Entry 6ZXN (electron microscopy, 2.93 A resolution); this record covers chains A and D of the 6 polymer chains in the assembly.

# Chain A
Molecule: Spike glycoprotein
From: Severe acute respiratory syndrome coronavirus 2
UniProt: P0DTC2 (SPIKE_SARS2); residue numbers follow UniProt; this construct covers 1-1208
Sequence (1288 residues; row label = number of the first residue in the row):
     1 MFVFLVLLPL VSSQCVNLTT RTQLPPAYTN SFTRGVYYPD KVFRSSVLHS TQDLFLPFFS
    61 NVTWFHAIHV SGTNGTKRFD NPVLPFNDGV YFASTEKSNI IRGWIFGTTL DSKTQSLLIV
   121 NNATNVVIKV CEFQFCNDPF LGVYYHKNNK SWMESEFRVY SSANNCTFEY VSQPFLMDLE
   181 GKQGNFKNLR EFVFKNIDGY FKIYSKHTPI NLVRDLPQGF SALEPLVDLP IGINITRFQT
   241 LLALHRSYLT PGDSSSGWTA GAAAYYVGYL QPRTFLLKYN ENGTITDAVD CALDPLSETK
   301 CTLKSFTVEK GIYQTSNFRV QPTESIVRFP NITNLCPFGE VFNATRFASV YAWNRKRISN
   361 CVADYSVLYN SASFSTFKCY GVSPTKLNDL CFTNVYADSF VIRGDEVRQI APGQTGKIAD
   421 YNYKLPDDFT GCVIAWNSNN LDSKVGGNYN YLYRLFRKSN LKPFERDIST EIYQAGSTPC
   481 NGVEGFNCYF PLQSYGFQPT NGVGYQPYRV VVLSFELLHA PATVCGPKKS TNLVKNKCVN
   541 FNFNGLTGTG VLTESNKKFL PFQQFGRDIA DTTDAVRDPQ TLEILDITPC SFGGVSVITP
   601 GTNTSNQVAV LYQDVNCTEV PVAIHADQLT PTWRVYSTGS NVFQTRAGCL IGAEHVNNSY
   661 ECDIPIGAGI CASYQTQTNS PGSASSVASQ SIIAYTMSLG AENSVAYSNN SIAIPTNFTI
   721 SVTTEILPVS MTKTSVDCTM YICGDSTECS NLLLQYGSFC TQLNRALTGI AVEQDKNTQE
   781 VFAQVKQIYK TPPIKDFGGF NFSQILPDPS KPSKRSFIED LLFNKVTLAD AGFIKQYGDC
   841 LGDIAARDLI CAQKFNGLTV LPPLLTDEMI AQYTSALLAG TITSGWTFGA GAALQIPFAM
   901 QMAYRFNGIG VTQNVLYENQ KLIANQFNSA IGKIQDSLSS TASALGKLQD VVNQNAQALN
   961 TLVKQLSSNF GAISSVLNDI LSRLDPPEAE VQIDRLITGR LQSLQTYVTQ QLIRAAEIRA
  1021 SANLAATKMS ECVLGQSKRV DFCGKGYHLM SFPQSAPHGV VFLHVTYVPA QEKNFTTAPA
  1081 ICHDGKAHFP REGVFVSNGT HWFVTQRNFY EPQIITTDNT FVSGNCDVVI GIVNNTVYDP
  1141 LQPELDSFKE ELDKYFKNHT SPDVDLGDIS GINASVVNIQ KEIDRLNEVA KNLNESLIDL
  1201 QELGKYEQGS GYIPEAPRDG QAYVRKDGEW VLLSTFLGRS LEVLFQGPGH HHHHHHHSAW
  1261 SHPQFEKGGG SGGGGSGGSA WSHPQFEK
Unresolved in the structure: 1-13, 71-75, 248-251, 519-520, 621-640, 675-690, 829-854, 1147-1288
Disulfide bonds: C15-C136, C131-C166, C291-C301, C336-C361, C379-C432, C391-C525, C480-C488, C538-C590, C617-C649, C662-C671, C743-C749, C1032-C1043, C1082-C1126
Covalently attached groups: N-acetylglucosamine (NAG) linked to N17, N61, N122, N149, N165, N234, N282, N331, N343, N603, N616, N657, N709, N717, N1074, N1098, N1134
Sequence notes: conflict G682 (Arg in P0DTC2), S683 (Arg in P0DTC2), S685 (Arg in P0DTC2), P986 (Lys in P0DTC2), P987 (Val in P0DTC2); expression tag (1209-1288)
Curated features (UniProtKB/Swiss-Prot):
  - region: N280 to C301 (Putative superantigen), R403 to D405 (Integrin-binding motif), N448 to F456 (Immunodominant HLA epitope recognized by the CD8+), P681, A684 (Putative superantigen), S816 to Y837 (Fusion peptide 1), K835 to F855 (Fusion peptide 2), D1163 to E1202 (Heptad repeat 2)
  - site: R815, S816 (Cleavage)
  - glycosylation: N17 (N-linked (GlcNAc...) (complex) asparagine), N61 (N-linked (GlcNAc...) (hybrid) asparagine), N74 (N-linked (GlcNAc...) (complex) asparagine), N122 (N-linked (GlcNAc...) (hybrid) asparagine), N149 (N-linked (GlcNAc...) (complex) asparagine), N165 (N-linked (GlcNAc...) (complex) asparagine), N234 (N-linked (GlcNAc...) (high mannose) asparagine), N282 (N-linked (GlcNAc...) (complex) asparagine), T323 (O-linked (GalNAc) threonine), S325 (O-linked (HexNAc...) serine), N331 (N-linked (GlcNAc...) (complex) asparagine), N343 (N-linked (GlcNAc...) (complex) asparagine), N603 (N-linked (GlcNAc...) (hybrid) asparagine), N616 (N-linked (GlcNAc...) (complex) asparagine), N657 (N-linked (GlcNAc...) (complex) asparagine), T676 (O-linked (GlcNAc...) threonine), T678 (O-linked (GlcNAc...) threonine), N709 (N-linked (GlcNAc...) (high mannose) asparagine), N717 (N-linked (GlcNAc...) (hybrid) asparagine), N801 (N-linked (GlcNAc...) (hybrid) asparagine) and 6 more in UniProt
  - natural variant: L5 (L5F: In strain: Iota/B.1.526), S13 (S13I: In strain: Epsilon/B.1.427/B.1.429), L18 (L18F: In strain: Beta/B.1.351, Gamma/P.1 and 1 more), T19 (T19I: In strain: Omicron/BQ.1.1, Omicron/XBB.1.5 and 1 more; T19R: In strain: Delta/B.1.617.2, Omicron/BA.2 and 4 more), T20 (T20N: In strain: Gamma/P.1), L24 to A27 (sequence variant, change not given here; In strain: Omicron/BA.2, Omicron/BA.2.12.1 and 6 more), P26 (P26S: In strain: Gamma/P.1), Q52 (Q52H: In strain: Omicron/EG.5.1), A67 (A67V: In strain: Eta/B.1.525, Omicron/BA.1), H69 to V70 (deletion: In strain: Alpha/B.1.1.7, Eta/B.1.525 and 5 more), G75 (G75V: In strain: Lambda/C.37), T76 (T76I: In strain: Lambda/C.37), 82 further natural variant entries in UniProt
  - mutagenesis: H69 to V70 (Increased incorporation of cleaved spike into virions), N121 (N121Q: Partial loss of biliverdin affinity), R190 (R190K: Partial loss of biliverdin affinity), N234 (N234Q: Increased resistance to neutralizing antibodies), N331 (N331Q: Reduced viral infectivity), N343 (N343Q: Reduced viral infectivity), L452 (L452R: Increased resistance to neutralizing antibodies. Decreases HLA binding to NF9 epitope. Increased binding affinity to human ACE2), Y453 (Y453F: Decreased HLA binding to NF9 epitope. Increased binding affinity to human ACE2), A475 (A475V: Increased resistance to neutralizing antibodies), V483 (V483A: Increased resistance to neutralizing antibodies), E484 (E484D: Increased replication in human TMEM106B overexpressing cells), F490 (F490L: Increased resistance to neutralizing antibodies and human covalescent sera neutralization), 12 further mutagenesis entries in UniProt
Reported in the primary citation:
  - post-translational modification sites: N165
  - post-translational modification sites: N234, N343 (citing earlier work)

# Chain D
Molecule: Nanobody Ty1
From: Vicugna pacos
Notes: antibody fragment or engineered binder
Sequence (134 residues; each row starts with the number of its first residue):
     1 MAQVQLVETG GGLVQPGGSL RLSCAASGFT FSSVYMNWVR QAPGKGPEWV SRISPNSGNI
    61 GYTDSVKGRF TISRDNAKNT LYLQMNNLKP EDTALYYCAI GLNLSSSSVR GQGTQVTVSS
   121 GGLPETGGHH HHHH
Unresolved in the structure: 1-2, 121-134
Disulfide bonds: C24-C98

# How chain A and chain D interact
Contacting residue pairs - 27 pairs, chain A then chain D:
  A348(A) - Q3(D)
  S349(A) - Q3(D)
  Y351(A) - Q3(D)  hydrogen bond (side chain-backbone)
  Y351(A) - V4(D)
  A352(A) - Q3(D)
  G446(A) - R110(D)
  Y449(A) - R110(D)  hydrogen bond
  Y449(A) - Q112(D)  hydrogen bond (backbone-side chain)
  N450(A) - Q112(D)
  L452(A) - V109(D)  hydrophobic
  T470(A) - F29(D)
  I472(A) - S33(D)
  G482(A) - S33(D)  hydrogen bond (backbone-side chain)
  V483(A) - S33(D)
  E484(A) - S33(D)
  E484(A) - V34(D)
  E484(A) - Y35(D)  hydrogen bond (side chain-backbone)
  E484(A) - P55(D)
  G485(A) - N103(D)  hydrogen bond (backbone-side chain)
  F486(A) - N103(D)
  C488(A) - L102(D)
  F490(A) - I100(D)  hydrophobic
  L492(A) - V109(D)
  Q493(A) - S107(D)  hydrogen bond (side chain-backbone)
  Q493(A) - S108(D)
  Q493(A) - V109(D)
  S494(A) - V109(D)
Interface residues without a listed pair, chain A (23 interface residues in all): G447, N448, Y489
Interface residues without a listed pair, chain D (17 interface residues in all): S32, N56
The authors on this interface:
  - epitope / paratope residues, chain A: Y449(A), T470(A), V483(A), F490(A), Q493(A)

# Summary
The interface between chain A and chain D involves 23 residues on one side and 17 on the other, with 7
hydrogen bonds. Polar pairs include Y351(A)-Q3(D), Y449(A)-R110(D) and Y449(A)-Q112(D). The paper reports
epitope/paratope residues Y449(A), T470(A) and V483(A) among others; modification sites N165(A), N234(A) and
N343(A).
Here chain A is Spike glycoprotein (Severe acute respiratory syndrome coronavirus 2) and chain D is Nanobody
Ty1 (Vicugna pacos). Entry 6ZXN (Cryo-EM structure of the SARS-CoV-2 spike protein bound to neutralizing
nanobodies (Ty1)) was determined by electron microscopy.
